7TKQ - chains 4 and 5 of the 27 polymer chains in the assembly; structure by electron microscopy, 4.50 A resolution (low resolution: residue-level contacts below are approximate; hydrogen-bond / salt-bridge calls are withheld).

== Chain 4 (and 5) ==
Protein: ATP synthase subunit 9
Organism: Saccharomyces cerevisiae
Notes: chain 5 of this document is another copy of the same molecule, construct and numbering; everything in this record applies to it too
UniProtKB: P61829 (ATP9_YEAST); residue numbers follow UniProt; this construct covers 1-76
Chain sequence (76 residues; numbered 1 to 76; the number before each row is that of its first residue):
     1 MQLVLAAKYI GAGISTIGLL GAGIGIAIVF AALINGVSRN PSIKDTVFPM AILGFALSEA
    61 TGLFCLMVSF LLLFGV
Disordered / not traced: 76

== Interface between chain 4 and chain 5 ==
Residue-residue contacts (11; chain 4 residue first):
  Ala7(4) - Tyr9(5)
  Ala7(4) - Ile10(5)
  Gly11(4) - Tyr9(5)
  Gly11(4) - Ile10(5)
  Gly11(4) - Gly13(5)
  Ile14(4) - Gly13(5)
  Ser15(4) - Gly13(5)
  Gly18(4) - Leu20(5)
  Gly21(4) - Leu20(5)
  Gly21(4) - Ile24(5)
  Asn40(4) - Ser38(5)
Also at the interface, not in a pair above, chain 4 (15 interface residues in all): Val4, Ala22, Gly25, Ile28, Val29, Gly36, Arg39, Ser58
Also at the interface, not in a pair above, chain 5 (13 interface residues in all): Ala6, Thr16, Ile17, Gly23, Ala27, Ala31, Ile34

== Summary ==
15 residues of chain 4 face 13 of chain 5 across their interface.
Chain 4 and chain 5 are both ATP synthase subunit 9 (Saccharomyces cerevisiae); the structure, Yeast ATP
synthase State 3catalytic(c) with 10 mM ATP backbone model, was determined by electron microscopy together
with 7TJS, 7TJT, 7TJU, 7TJV, 7TJW, 7TJX and 30 further entries from the same study.
